3JCM - chains A and C of the 34 polymer chains in the assembly; structure by electron microscopy, 3.80 A resolution.

Chain A:
Name: Pre-mRNA-splicing factor 8
Organism: Saccharomyces cerevisiae S288c
UniProtKB: P33334 (PRP8_YEAST); residues 1-2413 here = UniProt positions 1-2413
Chain sequence (2413 residues; each row starts with the number of its first residue):
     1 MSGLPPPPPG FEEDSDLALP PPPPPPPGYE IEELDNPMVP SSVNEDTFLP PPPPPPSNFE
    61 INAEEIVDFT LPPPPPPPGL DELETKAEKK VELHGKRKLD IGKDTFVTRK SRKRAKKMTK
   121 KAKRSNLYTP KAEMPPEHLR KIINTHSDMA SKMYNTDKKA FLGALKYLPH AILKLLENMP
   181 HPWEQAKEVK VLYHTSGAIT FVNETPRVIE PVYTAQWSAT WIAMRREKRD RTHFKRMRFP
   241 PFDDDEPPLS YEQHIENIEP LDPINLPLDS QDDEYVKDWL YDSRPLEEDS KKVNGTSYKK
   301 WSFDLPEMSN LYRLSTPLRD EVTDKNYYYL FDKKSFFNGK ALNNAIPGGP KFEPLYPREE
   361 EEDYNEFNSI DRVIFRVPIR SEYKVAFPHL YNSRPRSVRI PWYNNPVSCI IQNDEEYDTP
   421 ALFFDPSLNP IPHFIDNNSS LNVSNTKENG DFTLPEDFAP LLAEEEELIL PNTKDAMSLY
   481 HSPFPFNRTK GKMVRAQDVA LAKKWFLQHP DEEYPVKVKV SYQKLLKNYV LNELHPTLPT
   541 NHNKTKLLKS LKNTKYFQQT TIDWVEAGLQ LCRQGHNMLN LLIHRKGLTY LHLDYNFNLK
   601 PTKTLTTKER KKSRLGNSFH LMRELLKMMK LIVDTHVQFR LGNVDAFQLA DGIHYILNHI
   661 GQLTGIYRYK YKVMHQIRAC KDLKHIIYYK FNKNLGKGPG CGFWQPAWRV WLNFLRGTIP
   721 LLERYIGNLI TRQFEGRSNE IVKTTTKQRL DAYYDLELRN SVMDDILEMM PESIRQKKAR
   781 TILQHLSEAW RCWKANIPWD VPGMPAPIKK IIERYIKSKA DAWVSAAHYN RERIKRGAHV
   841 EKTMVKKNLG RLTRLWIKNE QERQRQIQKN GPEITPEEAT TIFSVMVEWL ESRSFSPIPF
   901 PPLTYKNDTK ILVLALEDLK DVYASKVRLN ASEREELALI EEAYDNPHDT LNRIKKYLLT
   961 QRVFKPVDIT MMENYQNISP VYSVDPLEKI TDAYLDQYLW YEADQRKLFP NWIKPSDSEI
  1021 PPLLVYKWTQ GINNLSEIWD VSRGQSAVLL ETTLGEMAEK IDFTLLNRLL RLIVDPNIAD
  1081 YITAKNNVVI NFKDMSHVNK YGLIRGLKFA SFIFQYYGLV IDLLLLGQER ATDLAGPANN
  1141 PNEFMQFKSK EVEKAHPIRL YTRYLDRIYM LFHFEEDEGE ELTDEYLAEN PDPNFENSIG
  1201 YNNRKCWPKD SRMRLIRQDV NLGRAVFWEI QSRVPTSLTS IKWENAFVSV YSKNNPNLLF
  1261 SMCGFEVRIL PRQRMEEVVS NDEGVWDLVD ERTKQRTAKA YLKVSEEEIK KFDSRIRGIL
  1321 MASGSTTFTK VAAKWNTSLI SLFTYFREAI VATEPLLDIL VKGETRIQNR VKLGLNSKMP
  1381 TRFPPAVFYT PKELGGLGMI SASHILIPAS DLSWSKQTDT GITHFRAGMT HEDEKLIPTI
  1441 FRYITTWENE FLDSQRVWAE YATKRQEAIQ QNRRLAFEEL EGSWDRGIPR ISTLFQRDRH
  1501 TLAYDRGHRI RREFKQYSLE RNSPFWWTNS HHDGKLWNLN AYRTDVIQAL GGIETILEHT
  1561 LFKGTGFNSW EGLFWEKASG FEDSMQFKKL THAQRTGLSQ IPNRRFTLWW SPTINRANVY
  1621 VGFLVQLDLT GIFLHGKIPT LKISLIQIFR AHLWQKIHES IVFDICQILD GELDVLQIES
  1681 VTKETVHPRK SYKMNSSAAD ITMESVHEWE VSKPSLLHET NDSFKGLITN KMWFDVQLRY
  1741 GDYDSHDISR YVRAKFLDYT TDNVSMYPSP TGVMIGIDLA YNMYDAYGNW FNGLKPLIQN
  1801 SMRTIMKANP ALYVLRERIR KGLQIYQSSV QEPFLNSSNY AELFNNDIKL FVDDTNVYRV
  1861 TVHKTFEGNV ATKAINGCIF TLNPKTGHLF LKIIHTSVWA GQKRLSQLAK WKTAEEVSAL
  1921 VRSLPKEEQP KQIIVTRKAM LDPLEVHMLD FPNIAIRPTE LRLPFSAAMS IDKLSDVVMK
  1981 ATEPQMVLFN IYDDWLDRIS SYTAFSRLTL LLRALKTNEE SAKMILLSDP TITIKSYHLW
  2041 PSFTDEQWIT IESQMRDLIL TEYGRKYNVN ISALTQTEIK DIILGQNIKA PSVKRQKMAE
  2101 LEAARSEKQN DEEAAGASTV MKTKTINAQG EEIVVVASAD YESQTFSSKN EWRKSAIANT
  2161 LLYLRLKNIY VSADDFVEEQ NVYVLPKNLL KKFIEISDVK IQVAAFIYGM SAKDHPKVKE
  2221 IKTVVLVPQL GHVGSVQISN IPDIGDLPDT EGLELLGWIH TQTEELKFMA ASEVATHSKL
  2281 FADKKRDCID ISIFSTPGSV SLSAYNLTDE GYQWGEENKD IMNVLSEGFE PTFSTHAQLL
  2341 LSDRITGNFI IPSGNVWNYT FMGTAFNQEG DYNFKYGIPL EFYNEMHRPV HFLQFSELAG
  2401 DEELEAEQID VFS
Not modelled in the structure: 1-129, 432-449, 737-748, 2086-2147, 2396-2413
UniProt features mapped onto this chain:
  - region: Met1585 to Leu1598 (Important for branch point selection)
  - mutagenesis: His1658 (H1658S: No effect on viability), Glu1684 (E1684Q: No effect on viability), His1687 (H1687S: No effect on viability), Asp1700 (D1700N: No effect on viability), Asp1735 (D1735N: No effect on viability), Asp1853 (D1853A: Alters protein folding. Severely impaired growth. Strongly reduced growth at 35 degrees Celsius; when associated with A-1854; D1853N: Reduced growth at 30 degrees Celsius ...), Asp1854 (D1854A: Reduced growth at 30 degrees Celsius. Strongly reduced growth at 16 degrees Celsius. Strongly reduced growth at 35 degrees Celsius; when associated with A-1853 ...), Thr1855 (T1855A: Reduced growth at 30 degrees Celsius. Strongly reduced growth at 16 degrees Celsius), Thr1936 (T1936A: Reduced growth at 30 degrees Celsius. Strongly reduced growth at 16 degrees Celsius), Arg1937 (R1937K: Severely impaired growth. Reduced growth at 30 degrees Celsius. Strongly reduced growth at 16 degrees Celsius)

Chain C:
Molecule: pre-mRNA
Sequence (20 nucleotides; numbered -6 to 13; the number before each row is that of its first residue; numbers below 1 keep their minus sign (A-6 is residue -6)):
    -6 AAAAAAUUAA GGUAUGUAUU

How chain A and chain C interact:
Pairs across the interface (23):
  Thr607(A) - U6(C)  sugar contact
  Thr607(A) - A7(C)  phosphate contact
  Lys611(A) - A3(C)  phosphate contact
  Lys611(A) - G4(C)  salt bridge to the phosphate
  Arg614(A) - A3(C)  salt bridge to the phosphate
  Arg668(A) - U1(C)  hydrogen bond to the sugar
  Tyr671(A) - U0(C)  base contact
  Met674(A) - U0(C)  base contact
  Arg678(A) - U0(C)  hydrogen bond to the base
  Ser1377(A) - G4(C)  base contact
  Ser1377(A) - G5(C)  hydrogen bond to the phosphate
  Lys1378(A) - G4(C)  salt bridge to the phosphate
  Lys1378(A) - G5(C)  hydrogen bond to the base
  Gly1622(A) - G5(C)  base contact
  Phe1623(A) - G5(C)  stacking on the base
  Val1625(A) - G5(C)  base contact
  Leu1634(A) - G5(C)  hydrogen bond to the base
  His1635(A) - G5(C)  hydrogen bond to the base
  Gly1636(A) - G5(C)  hydrogen bond to the base
  Lys1637(A) - G5(C)  salt bridge to the phosphate
  Lys1637(A) - U6(C)  phosphate contact
  Lys1642(A) - A7(C)  base contact
  Ile1646(A) - A7(C)  base contact
Interface residues without a listed pair, chain A (22 interface residues in all): Lys608, Asn617, Gln662, Tyr667
Interface residues without a listed pair, chain C (9 interface residues in all): A-1, A2

In short:
Chain A and chain C form an interface of 22 and 9 residues respectively; the contacts include 7 hydrogen
bonds, 4 salt bridges and 1 aromatic stacking contact. Polar pairs include Arg678(A)-U0(C), Lys1378(A)-G5(C)
and Leu1634(A)-G5(C). From UniProt: 10 mutagenesis sites on chain A.
Here chain A is Pre-mRNA-splicing factor 8 (Saccharomyces cerevisiae S288c) and chain C is pre-mRNA. Entry
3JCM (Cryo-EM structure of the spliceosomal U4/U6.U5 tri-snRNP) was determined by electron microscopy.
